Entry 3H1J (X-ray diffraction, 3.00 A resolution); this record covers chains D and J of the 20 polymer chains in the assembly.

[Chain D]
Name: Mitochondrial cytochrome C1, heme protein
From: Gallus gallus
Notes: EC 1.10.2.2
Amino-acid sequence (241 residues; numbered 1 to 241; the number before each row is that of its first residue):
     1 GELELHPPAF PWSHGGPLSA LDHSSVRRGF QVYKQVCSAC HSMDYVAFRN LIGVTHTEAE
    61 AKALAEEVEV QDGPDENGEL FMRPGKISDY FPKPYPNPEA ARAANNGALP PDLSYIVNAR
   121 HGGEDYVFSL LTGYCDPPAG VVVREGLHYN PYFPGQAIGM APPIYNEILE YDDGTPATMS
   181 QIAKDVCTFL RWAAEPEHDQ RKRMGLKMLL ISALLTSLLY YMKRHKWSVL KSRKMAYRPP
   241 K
Ion coordination: heme c Fe: His-41, Met-160
Residues lining bound ligands:
  - heme c (HEC): Val-32, Val-36, Cys-37, Ala-39, Cys-40, His-41, Asn-105, Ala-108, Leu-109, Pro-110, Pro-111, Leu-113, Ile-116, Arg-120, Tyr-126, Val-127, Leu-130, Leu-131, Phe-153, Ile-158, Gly-159, Met-160, Pro-163, Ile-164, Val-186, Leu-190
  - diundecyl phosphatidyl choline (PLC): Gln-200, Met-204, Lys-207, Met-208, Ile-211, Ser-212

[Chain J]
Name: Mitochondrial ubiquinol-cytochrome C reductase 7.2 kDa protein
From: Gallus gallus
Notes: EC 1.10.2.2
Amino-acid sequence (61 residues; row label = number of the first residue in the row):
     4 ALLRQAYSAL FRRTSTFALT VVLGAVLFER AFDQGADAIF EHLNEGKLWK HIKHKYEASE
    64 E

[How chain D and chain J interact]
Residue-residue contacts - 37 pairs, chain D then chain J:
  Ser-13(D) / Lys-50(J)  hydrogen bond (backbone-side chain)
  Leu-18(D) / Phe-43(J)
  Leu-18(D) / Leu-46(J)  hydrophobic
  Leu-18(D) / Asn-47(J)  hydrogen bond (backbone-side chain)
  Ser-19(D) / Asn-47(J)
  Ala-20(D) / Asn-47(J)  hydrogen bond (backbone-side chain)
  Ala-20(D) / Lys-50(J)  hydrogen bond (backbone-side chain)
  Ala-20(D) / Leu-51(J)  hydrophobic
  Leu-21(D) / Lys-50(J)
  Asp-22(D) / Lys-50(J)
  His-23(D) / Lys-50(J)  hydrogen bond (backbone-backbone)
  His-23(D) / Trp-52(J)
  Ser-24(D) / Gly-49(J)
  Ser-24(D) / Ile-55(J)
  Arg-27(D) / Tyr-59(J)  hydrogen bond
  Gly-53(D) / Trp-52(J)
  Val-54(D) / Trp-52(J)
  Thr-55(D) / Trp-52(J)
  His-56(D) / Trp-52(J)
  Thr-57(D) / Trp-52(J)
  Thr-57(D) / Tyr-59(J)
  Thr-57(D) / Glu-60(J)
  Glu-60(D) / Tyr-59(J)
  Asp-199(D) / Phe-43(J)
  Asp-199(D) / Leu-51(J)
  Arg-203(D) / Asp-40(J)  salt bridge
  Arg-203(D) / Phe-43(J)
  Arg-203(D) / Glu-44(J)  salt bridge
  Arg-203(D) / Leu-51(J)
  Leu-206(D) / Ala-39(J)
  Lys-207(D) / Phe-35(J)
  Lys-207(D) / Asp-36(J)  salt bridge
  Lys-207(D) / Ala-39(J)
  Lys-207(D) / Asp-40(J)  salt bridge
  Leu-210(D) / Phe-35(J)  hydrophobic
  Ile-211(D) / Phe-31(J)  hydrophobic
  Ile-211(D) / Phe-35(J)  hydrophobic
Other interface residues (no listed pair), chain D (24 interface residues in all): His-14, Lys-202, Leu-214
Other interface residues (no listed pair), chain J (18 interface residues in all): Ile-42, Glu-63

[Summary]
24 residues of chain D and 18 residues of chain J are in contact, with 6 hydrogen bonds and 4 salt bridges.
Polar pairs include Arg-203(D)/Asp-40(J), Arg-203(D)/Glu-44(J) and Lys-207(D)/Asp-36(J). Ligands of chain D:
heme c and diundecyl phosphatidyl choline.
Here chain D is Mitochondrial cytochrome C1, heme protein and chain J is Mitochondrial ubiquinol-cytochrome C
reductase 7.2 kDa protein, both from Gallus gallus. Entry 3H1J (Stigmatellin-bound cytochrome bc1 complex from
chicken) was determined by X-ray diffraction, deposited together with 3H1H and 3H1I.
